PDB entry 1OTC | X-ray diffraction, 2.80 A resolution | chains A and B of the 3 polymer chains in the assembly

== Chain A ==
Name: Protein (telomere-binding protein alpha subunit)
Source organism: Sterkiella nova
Reference sequence: P29549 (TEBA_OXYNO); residues 1-495 here = UniProt positions 1-495
Amino-acid sequence (495 residues; row label = number of the first residue in the row):
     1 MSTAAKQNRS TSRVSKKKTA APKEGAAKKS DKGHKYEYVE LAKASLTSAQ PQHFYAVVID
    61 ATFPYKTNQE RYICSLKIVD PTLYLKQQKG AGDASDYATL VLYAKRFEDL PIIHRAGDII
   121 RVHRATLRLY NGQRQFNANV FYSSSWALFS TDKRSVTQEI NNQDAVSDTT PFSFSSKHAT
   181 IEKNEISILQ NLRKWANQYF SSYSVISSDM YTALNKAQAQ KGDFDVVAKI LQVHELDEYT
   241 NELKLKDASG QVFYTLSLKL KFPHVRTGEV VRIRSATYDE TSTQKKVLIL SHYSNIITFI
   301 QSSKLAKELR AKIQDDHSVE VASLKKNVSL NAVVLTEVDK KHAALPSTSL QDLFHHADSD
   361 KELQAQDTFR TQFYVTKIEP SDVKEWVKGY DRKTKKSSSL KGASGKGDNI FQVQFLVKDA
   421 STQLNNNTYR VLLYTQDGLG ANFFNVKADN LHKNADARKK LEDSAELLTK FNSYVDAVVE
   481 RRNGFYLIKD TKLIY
Disordered / not traced: 1-36
UniProt features mapped onto this chain:
  - natural variant: Ala21 (A21S: In K version), Ala311 (A311S: In S version), Asp456 (D456E: In S version)
Reported in the primary citation:
  - binding site for the 12-nt DNA strand: Lys66, Tyr72, Tyr239, Leu258, Lys261, Arg274, His292, Tyr293

== Chain B ==
Name: Protein (telomere-binding protein beta subunit)
Source organism: Sterkiella nova
Notes: fragment: n-terminal 28 kda core domain
Reference sequence: P16458 (TEBB_OXYNO); numbering as in UniProt (aligned over 1-260)
Amino-acid sequence (260 residues; each row starts with the number of its first residue):
     1 MSKGASAPQQ QSAFKQLYTE LFNNEGDFSK VSSNLKKPLK CYVKESYPHF LVTDGYFFVA
    61 PYFTKEAVNE FHAKFPNVNI VDLTDKVIVI NNWSLELRRV NSAEVFTSYA NLEARLIVHS
   121 FKPNLQERLN PTRYPVNLFR DDEFKTTIQH FRHTALQAAI NKTVKGDNLV DISKVADAAG
   181 KKGKVDAGIV KASASKGDEF SDFSFKEGNT ATLKIADIFV QEKGKDALNK AADHTDGAKV
   241 KGGAKGKGKA AAKAAKGKKL
Disordered / not traced: 1-9, 223-260
UniProt features mapped onto this chain:
  - natural variant: Ala110 (A110S: In MAC-41S)
Reported in the primary citation:
  - binding site for the 12-nt DNA strand: Glu45, Phe106, Tyr134, Arg140, Lys145

== How chain A and chain B interact ==
Contacting residue pairs (114):
  Leu236(A) with Lys145(B); Gln149(B), hydrogen bond (backbone-side chain)
  Asp237(A) with Tyr109(B), hydrogen bond; Lys145(B), salt bridge
  Thr240(A) with Lys145(B)
  Glu242(A) with Asp142(B)
  Leu256(A) with Arg140(B); Asp142(B)
  Asp279(A) with Arg133(B), salt bridge; Asp141(B)
  Glu280(A) with Gln11(B)
  Thr281(A) with Gln10(B), hydrogen bond; Ser12(B); Lys15(B), hydrogen bond (backbone-side chain); Phe57(B); Arg133(B)
  Ser282(A) with Lys15(B); Glu143(B)
  Thr283(A) with Gln10(B); Glu143(B), hydrogen bond (backbone-side chain)
  Gln284(A) with Glu143(B), hydrogen bond (backbone-side chain)
  Lys285(A) with Asp142(B), salt bridge; Glu143(B), hydrogen bond (backbone-side chain)
  Ile289(A) with Arg133(B)
  Val328(A) with His150(B)
  Leu330(A) with Thr146(B)
  Leu353(A) with Val185(B)
  Phe354(A) with Val185(B), hydrophobic; Gly188(B)
  His355(A) with Ile189(B)
  Ala357(A) with Val185(B), hydrophobic
  Asp358(A) with Lys184(B); Val185(B), hydrogen bond (side chain-backbone)
  Tyr374(A) with His153(B)
  Thr376(A) with Gln157(B), hydrogen bond (backbone-side chain)
  Lys377(A) with Ile160(B); Asn161(B)
  Glu379(A) with Val164(B); Asp167(B); Leu169(B)
  Pro380(A) with Asp167(B); Leu169(B), hydrophobic
  Ser381(A) with Asp167(B), hydrogen bond
  Lys388(A) with Leu169(B)
  Tyr390(A) with Ile172(B), hydrophobic; Ala176(B)
  Lys395(A) with Ile172(B); Ser173(B); Ala176(B); Asp177(B), salt bridge
  Lys396(A) with Asp171(B), salt bridge; Ser173(B)
  Ser397(A) with Ile172(B)
  Ile410(A) with Ile172(B), hydrophobic
  Gln412(A) with Leu169(B); Val170(B); Ile172(B)
  Gln414(A) with Asn168(B); Leu169(B); Val170(B)
  Gln423(A) with Arg152(B), hydrogen bond (backbone-side chain)
  Leu424(A) with Asp198(B); Glu199(B); Phe200(B), hydrogen bond (backbone-backbone)
  Asn425(A) with Asp198(B); Phe200(B)
  Asn426(A) with Lys191(B); Ala192(B), hydrogen bond (backbone-backbone); Ser193(B), hydrogen bond; Ser195(B); Asp198(B), hydrogen bond (backbone-backbone); Phe200(B)
  Asn427(A) with Ile189(B); Val190(B); Lys191(B)
  Thr428(A) with Ile160(B); Gly188(B); Ile189(B); Val190(B), hydrogen bond (backbone-backbone); Ala192(B)
  Tyr429(A) with Gly188(B); Ile189(B), hydrophobic
  Arg430(A) with Asn168(B); Val170(B); Ala187(B), hydrogen bond (side chain-backbone); Gly188(B), hydrogen bond (backbone-backbone); Val190(B)
  Leu432(A) with Val170(B), hydrophobic
  Tyr434(A) with Leu169(B); Val170(B), hydrogen bond (side chain-backbone)
  Gln436(A) with Ile172(B); Val175(B)
  Asp437(A) with Val175(B)
  Thr469(A) with His153(B), hydrogen bond (backbone-side chain); Gln157(B), hydrogen bond (backbone-side chain)
  Phe471(A) with Thr146(B); Gln149(B); His150(B); His153(B)
  Asn472(A) with Thr146(B)
  Arg481(A) with Gly183(B); Val185(B)
  Arg482(A) with Val175(B), hydrogen bond (side chain-backbone); Ala178(B)
  Asn483(A) with Lys174(B), hydrogen bond (side chain-backbone); Lys181(B); Lys182(B); Gly183(B), hydrogen bond (side chain-backbone)
  Gly484(A) with Gly183(B); Lys184(B); Val185(B)
  Phe485(A) with Val170(B), hydrophobic; Ala187(B), hydrophobic
  Leu487(A) with Val175(B), hydrophobic
Other interface residues (no listed pair), chain A (62 interface residues in all): Tyr254, Val287, Val375, Leu416, Lys418, Lys470, Tyr486
Other interface residues (no listed pair), chain B (57 interface residues in all): Tyr56, Ala110, Asn111, Val136, Leu156, Asp186, Ala194, Gly197
From the paper, about this interface:
  - interface residues, chain A: Leu236(A), Leu330(A)
  - interface residues, chain B: Leu156(B), Ile160(B), Val164(B)

== Overview ==
62 residues of chain A and 57 residues of chain B are in contact; the contacts include 24 hydrogen bonds and 5
salt bridges. Among the polar pairs are Asp237(A)-Lys145(B), Asp279(A)-Arg133(B) and Lys285(A)-Asp142(B). From
the paper: a binding site for the 12-nt DNA strand at Lys66(A), Tyr72(A) and Glu45(B) among others; interface
residues Leu236(A), Leu330(A) and Leu156(B) among others.
Here chain A is Protein (telomere-binding protein alpha subunit) and chain B is Protein (telomere-binding
protein beta subunit), both from Sterkiella nova. Entry 1OTC (The O. nova telomere end binding protein
complexed with single strand DNA) was determined by X-ray diffraction.
